PDB entry 8BRA | X-ray diffraction, 1.70 A resolution | chain A

Chain A:
Molecule: Polyester Hydrolase Leipzig 7 (PHL-7), catalysis-deficient S131A mutant
Notes: engineered mutation(s): S131A
Chain sequence (267 residues; each row starts with the number of its first residue):
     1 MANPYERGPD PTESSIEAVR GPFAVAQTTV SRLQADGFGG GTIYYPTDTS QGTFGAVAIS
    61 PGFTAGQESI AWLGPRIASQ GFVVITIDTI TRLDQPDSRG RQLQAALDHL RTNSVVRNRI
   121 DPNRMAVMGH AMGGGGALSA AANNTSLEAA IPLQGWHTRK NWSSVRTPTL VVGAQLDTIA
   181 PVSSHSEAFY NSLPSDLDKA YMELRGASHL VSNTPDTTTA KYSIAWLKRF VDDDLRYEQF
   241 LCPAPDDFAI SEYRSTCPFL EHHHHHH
Unresolved in the structure: 1, 261-267
Disulfides: C242-C257
Bound ions: Mg2+ near D246 (its only coordinating residue here)
From the paper describing this entry:
  - Mg2+ coordination: D246
  - Mg2+ coordination through a water molecule: E13, D247
  - mutagenesis - L93F, Q95Y, D233K (Tm change 0.9 degC): increased stability
  - mutagenesis - D233K: increased catalytic activity on PET
  - mutagenesis - F63A, F63Y, L210F: decreased catalytic activity
  - mutagenesis - H130W (Tm change -4.4 degC), H185S (Tm change 11.5 degC), F189I (Tm change 7.1 degC): decreased stability
  - mutagenesis - H130W, M132W, H185S, F189I: decreased catalytic activity on PET
  - mutagenesis - L210A, L210I, L210S, L210T, L210V: increased catalytic activity
  - mutagenesis - L210F: increased binding to EMT (from molecular simulation)
  - mutagenesis - L93F, Q95Y: unchanged catalytic activity

In short:
The paper reports that L210A, L210I and L210S, among others, increase catalytic activity; water-mediated Mg2+
coordination by E13 and D247; 15 substitutions were tested in all.
Chain A is Polyester Hydrolase Leipzig 7 (PHL-7), catalysis-deficient S131A mutant; the structure, Polyester
Hydrolase Leipzig 7 (PHL7) bound to terephthalic acid (TPA) and Mg2+, was determined by X-ray diffraction
together with 8BRB from the same study.
